PDB entry 2JW1 | solution NMR | chains A and B

== Chain A ==
Molecule: Lipoprotein mxiM
Organism: Shigella flexneri
Reference sequence: P0A1X2 (MXIM_SHIFL); residues 28-142 here = UniProt positions 28-142
Amino-acid sequence (115 residues; row label = number of the first residue in the row):
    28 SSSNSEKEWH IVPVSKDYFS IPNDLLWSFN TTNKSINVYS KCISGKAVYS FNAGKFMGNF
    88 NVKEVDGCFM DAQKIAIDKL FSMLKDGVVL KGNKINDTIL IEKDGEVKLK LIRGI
Disulfide bonds: Cys-69/Cys-95
What the authors report for this chain:
  - conformationally variable residues (side-chain flip): Trp-54, Phe-56
  - contacts within the chain: Trp-54/Phe-56

== Chain B ==
Molecule: Outer membrane protein mxiD
Notes: fragment: sequence database residues 549-566
Reference sequence: Q04641 (MXID_SHIFL); residues 553-570 here correspond to UniProt positions 549-566 (UniProt number = residue number - 4)
Amino-acid sequence (19 residues; row label = number of the first residue in the row):
   552 XSETTLLEDE KSLVSYLNY
Modified residues: ACE (acetyl group) at position 552
What the authors report for this chain:
  - conformationally variable residues (order/disorder transition): Ser-553 to Tyr-570

== How chain A and chain B interact ==
Contacting residue pairs - 43 pairs, chain A then chain B:
  Ser-28(A) / Lys-562(B)
  Ser-28(A) / Val-565(B)
  Ser-28(A) / Ser-566(B)
  Ser-28(A) / Asn-569(B)
  Ser-29(A) / Val-565(B)
  Asn-31(A) / Leu-568(B)
  Asn-31(A) / Asn-569(B)
  Lys-34(A) / Leu-568(B)
  Lys-34(A) / Tyr-570(B)
  Trp-36(A) / Tyr-570(B)
  Phe-56(A) / Leu-568(B)
  Thr-58(A) / Val-565(B)
  Thr-58(A) / Leu-568(B)
  Lys-61(A) / Glu-561(B)
  Tyr-76(A) / Glu-561(B)
  Phe-78(A) / Leu-558(B)
  Phe-78(A) / Glu-559(B)
  Phe-78(A) / Asp-560(B)
  Phe-78(A) / Glu-561(B)
  Phe-78(A) / Leu-564(B)
  Gly-81(A) / Glu-559(B)
  Phe-83(A) / Leu-564(B)
  Val-116(A) / Glu-559(B)
  Leu-117(A) / Thr-556(B)
  Leu-117(A) / Leu-557(B)
  Leu-117(A) / Leu-558(B)
  Lys-118(A) / Glu-554(B)
  Lys-118(A) / Thr-555(B)
  Lys-118(A) / Thr-556(B)
  Lys-118(A) / Leu-557(B)
  Lys-118(A) / Glu-559(B)
  Gly-119(A) / Thr-555(B)
  Ile-122(A) / Thr-555(B)
  Ile-122(A) / Thr-556(B)
  Asn-123(A) / Thr-555(B)
  Asp-124(A) / Tyr-567(B)
  Thr-125(A) / Thr-556(B)
  Thr-125(A) / Tyr-567(B)
  Ile-126(A) / Thr-556(B)
  Ile-126(A) / Leu-558(B)
  Ile-126(A) / Tyr-567(B)
  Ile-126(A) / Leu-568(B)
  Leu-127(A) / Thr-556(B)
Interface residues without a listed pair, chain A (25 interface residues in all): Ala-80, Asn-120, Lys-121
The authors on this interface:
  - pairs named by the authors: Lys-34(A)/Tyr-570(B), Lys-61(A)/Glu-561(B) (salt bridge), Lys-118(A)/Glu-559(B) (salt bridge)
  - interface residues, chain A: Trp-36(A), Phe-56(A), Tyr-76(A), Phe-78(A), Gly-81(A), Phe-83(A), Val-116(A), Leu-117(A), Lys-118(A), Gly-119(A), Ile-126(A), Leu-127(A)
  - interface residues, chain B: Thr-555(B), Thr-556(B), Leu-557(B), Leu-558(B), Glu-559(B), Glu-561(B), Leu-564(B), Val-565(B), Tyr-567(B), Leu-568(B)

== Summary ==
25 residues of chain A face 16 of chain B across their interface. The paper describes a contact between
Lys-34(A) and Tyr-570(B); salt bridges between Lys-61(A) and Glu-561(B) and Lys-118(A) and Glu-559(B). From
the paper: interface residues Trp-36(A), Phe-56(A) and Thr-555(B) among others; conformational variability at
Trp-54(A), Phe-56(A) and Ser-553(B).
Chain A is Lipoprotein mxiM (Shigella flexneri) and chain B is Outer membrane protein mxiD; the structure,
Structural characterization of the type III pilotin-secretin interaction in Shigella flexneri by NMR
spectroscopy, was determined by solution NMR.
